PDB entry 4CC5 | X-ray diffraction, 1.88 A resolution | chain A

Chain A:
Name: DNA ligase
Organism: Staphylococcus aureus
Notes: EC 6.5.1.2; fragment: adenylation domain, residues 1-312
UniProt: Q9AIU7 (DNLJ_STAAU); numbering as in UniProt (aligned over 1-312)
Sequence (318 residues; numbered 1 to 318; the number before each row is that of its first residue):
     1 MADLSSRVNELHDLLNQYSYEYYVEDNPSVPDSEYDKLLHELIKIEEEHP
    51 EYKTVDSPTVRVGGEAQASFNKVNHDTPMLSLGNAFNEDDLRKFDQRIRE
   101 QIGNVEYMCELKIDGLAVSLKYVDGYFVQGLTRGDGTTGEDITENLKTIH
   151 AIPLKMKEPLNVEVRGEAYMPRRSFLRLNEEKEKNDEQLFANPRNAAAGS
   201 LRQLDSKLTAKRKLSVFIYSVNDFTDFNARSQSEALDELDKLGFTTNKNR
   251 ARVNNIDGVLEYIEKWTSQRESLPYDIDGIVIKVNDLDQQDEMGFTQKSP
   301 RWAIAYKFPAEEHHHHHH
Disordered / not traced: 1, 310-318
Sequence notes: expression tag (313-318)
Curated features (UniProtKB/Swiss-Prot):
  - active site: Lys-112 (N6-AMP-lysine intermediate)
  - binding site (NAD(+)): Asp-32 to Asp-36, Ser-81, Leu-82, Glu-110, Arg-133, Glu-167, Lys-283, Lys-307
Small-molecule neighbours: L5V (2-chloranyl-6-(1H-1,2,4-triazol-3-yl)pyrazine): Leu-80, Leu-82, Glu-110, Leu-111, Tyr-219, Val-281, Lys-283
From the paper describing this entry:
  - binding site for L5V: Glu-110, Ile-113, Tyr-219, Lys-283

In short:
Chain A binds compound L5V. Curated annotation (UniProt) lists active-site residue Lys-112 and 12 NAD+-binding
residues. From the paper: a binding site for L5V at Glu-110, Ile-113 and Tyr-219 among others.
Chain A is DNA ligase (Staphylococcus aureus); the structure, Fragment-Based Discovery of 6 Azaindazoles As
Inhibitors of Bacterial DNA Ligase, was determined by X-ray diffraction together with 4CC6 from the same
study.
